Entry 7Z2P (X-ray diffraction, 2.00 A resolution); this record covers chains D and E of the 6 polymer chains in the assembly.

# Chain D
Protein: Tubulin beta-2B chain
Organism: Bos taurus
Reference sequence: Q6B856 (TBB2B_BOVIN); the author numbering skips numbers that UniProt does not, so the offset changes along the chain: 1-42 = UniProt 1-42; 45-360 = UniProt 43-358; 369-455 = UniProt 359-445
Chain sequence (445 residues; row label = number of the first residue in the row; note: 10 numbers in that range are skipped by the numbering (no residue carries them; nothing is unmodelled there)):
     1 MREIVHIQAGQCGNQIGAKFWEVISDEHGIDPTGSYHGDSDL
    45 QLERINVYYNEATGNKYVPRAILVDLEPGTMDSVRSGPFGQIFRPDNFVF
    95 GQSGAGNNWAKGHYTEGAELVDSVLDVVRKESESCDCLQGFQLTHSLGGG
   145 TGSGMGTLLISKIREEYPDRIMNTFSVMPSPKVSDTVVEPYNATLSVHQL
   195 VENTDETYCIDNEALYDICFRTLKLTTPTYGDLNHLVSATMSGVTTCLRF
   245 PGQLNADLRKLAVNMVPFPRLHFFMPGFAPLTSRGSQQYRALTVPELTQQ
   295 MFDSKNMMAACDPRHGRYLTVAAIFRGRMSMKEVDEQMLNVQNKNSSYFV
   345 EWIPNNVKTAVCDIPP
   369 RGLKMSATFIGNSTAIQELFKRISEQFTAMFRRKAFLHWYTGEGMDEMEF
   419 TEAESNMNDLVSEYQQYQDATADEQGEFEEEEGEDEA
Not modelled in the structure: 276-285, 442-455
Metal / ion sites: Mg2+: Gln-11 (together with GDP)
Small-molecule neighbours:
  - GDP (guanosine-5'-diphosphate): Gly-10, Gln-11, Cys-12, Gln-15, Ile-16, Asn-101, Ser-140, Gly-142, Gly-143, Gly-144, Thr-145, Gly-146, Val-171, Pro-173, Val-177, Ser-178, Glu-183, Asn-206, Leu-209, Tyr-224, Leu-227, Asn-228
  - nocodazole (NW6): Tyr-52, Gln-136, Asn-167, Phe-169, Glu-200, Tyr-202, Val-238, Thr-239, Cys-241, Leu-242, Leu-248, Leu-252, Leu-255, Met-259, Ala-316, Ala-317, Ile-318, Lys-352, Thr-353, Ala-354, Ile-378
Curated features (UniProtKB/Swiss-Prot):
  - motif: Met-1 to Ile-4 (MREI motif)
  - binding site (GTP): Gln-11, Glu-71, Ser-140, Gly-144, Thr-145, Gly-146, Asn-206, Asn-228
  - binding site (Mg(2+)): Glu-71
  - modified residue: Ser-40 (Phosphoserine), Thr-57 (Phosphothreonine), Lys-60 (N6-acetyllysine), Ser-174 (Phosphoserine), Thr-287 (Phosphothreonine), Thr-292 (Phosphothreonine), Arg-320 (Omega-N-methylarginine), Glu-448 (5-glutamyl polyglutamate)
  - cross-link (Glycyl lysine isopeptide (Lys-Gly)): Lys-60 (interchain with G-Cter in ubiquitin), Lys-326 (interchain with G-Cter in ubiquitin)

# Chain E
Protein: Stathmin-4
Organism: Rattus norvegicus
Reference sequence: P63043 (STMN4_RAT); residues 5-145 here correspond to UniProt positions 49-189 (UniProt number = residue number + 44)
Chain sequence (143 residues; numbered 3 to 145; the number before each row is that of its first residue):
     3 MADMEVIELNKCTSGQSFEVILKPPSFDGVPEFNASLPRRRDPSLEEIQK
    53 KLEAAEERRKYQEAELLKHLAEKREHEREVIQKAIEENNNFIKMAKEKLA
   103 QKMESNKENREAHLAAMLERLQEKDKHAEEVRKNKELKEEASR
Not modelled in the structure: 3-5, 29-43, 144-145
Sequence notes: initiating methionine (3); expression tag (4)
Curated features (UniProtKB/Swiss-Prot):
  - modified residue: Ser-46 (Phosphoserine)

# How chain D and chain E interact
Pairs across the interface (22; chain D residue first):
  Tyr-108(D) / His-129(E)  hydrogen bond
  Tyr-108(D) / Ala-130(E)  hydrophobic
  Tyr-108(D) / Val-133(E)  hydrophobic
  Tyr-108(D) / Arg-134(E)  hydrogen bond (backbone-side chain)
  Ala-112(D) / Arg-134(E)
  Ser-155(D) / Leu-123(E)
  Ser-155(D) / Lys-126(E)
  Lys-156(D) / Asp-127(E)  salt bridge
  Arg-158(D) / Met-119(E)
  Glu-159(D) / Leu-120(E)
  Glu-159(D) / Leu-123(E)
  Glu-159(D) / Asp-127(E)
  Gln-193(D) / Lys-126(E)  hydrogen bond
  Thr-409(D) / Lys-140(E)
  Gly-410(D) / Lys-137(E)
  Glu-411(D) / Val-133(E)
  Glu-411(D) / Lys-137(E)  salt bridge
  Gly-412(D) / Val-133(E)
  Gly-412(D) / Asn-136(E)  hydrogen bond (backbone-side chain)
  Gly-412(D) / Lys-137(E)
  Met-413(D) / Val-133(E)
  Glu-417(D) / His-129(E)  salt bridge
Interface residues without a listed pair, chain D (18 interface residues in all): Thr-109, Glu-110, Pro-162, Asp-163, Asn-197
Interface residues without a listed pair, chain E (14 interface residues in all): Arg-112, Leu-116

# Overview
18 residues of chain D face 14 of chain E across their interface; the contacts include 4 hydrogen bonds and 3
salt bridges. Among the polar pairs are Lys-156(D)/Asp-127(E), Glu-411(D)/Lys-137(E) and
Glu-417(D)/His-129(E). Ligands of chain D: GDP and nocodazole.
Chain D is Tubulin beta-2B chain (Bos taurus) and chain E is Stathmin-4 (Rattus norvegicus); the structure,
Tubulin-nocodazole complex, was determined by X-ray diffraction, deposited together with 7Z2N.
